8IXJ - chains B and I of the 40 polymer chains in the assembly; structure by electron microscopy, 3.10 A resolution.

[Chain B (and I)]
Protein: Capsid protein G8P
Organism: Inovirus M13
Notes: chain I of this document is another copy of the same molecule, construct and numbering; everything in this record applies to it too
UniProt: P69541 (CAPSD_BPM13); residues 1-50 here correspond to UniProt positions 24-73 (UniProt number = residue number + 23)
Sequence (50 residues; row label = number of the first residue in the row):
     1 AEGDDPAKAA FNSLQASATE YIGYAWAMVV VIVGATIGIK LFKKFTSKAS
Not modelled in the structure: 1-4

[Chain B / chain I interface]
Pairs across the interface - 16 pairs, chain B then chain I:
  W26(B) with P6(I), hydrophobic; A7(I), hydrophobic
  V30(B) with A10(I), hydrophobic
  G34(B) with L14(I)
  G38(B) with Y21(I)
  L41(B) with A18(I), hydrophobic; Y21(I), hydrophobic
  F45(B) with Y21(I), hydrophobic; I22(I), hydrophobic; A25(I), hydrophobic
  A49(B) with A25(I); M28(I), hydrophobic; V29(I); I32(I)
  S50(B) with M28(I); I32(I)
Other interface residues (no listed pair), chain B (10 interface residues in all): V33, I37

[Summary]
10 residues of chain B and 11 residues of chain I are in contact.
Chain B and chain I are both Capsid protein G8P (Inovirus M13); the structure, Middle segment of the
bacteriophage M13 mini variant, was determined by electron microscopy together with 8IXK, 8IXL and 8JWT from
the same study.
